8VJ9 - chains H and A of the 4 polymer chains in the assembly; structure by electron microscopy, 3.30 A resolution.

# Chain H
Name: Fab7 heavy chain
Organism: synthetic construct
Amino-acid sequence (240 residues; each row starts with the number of its first residue):
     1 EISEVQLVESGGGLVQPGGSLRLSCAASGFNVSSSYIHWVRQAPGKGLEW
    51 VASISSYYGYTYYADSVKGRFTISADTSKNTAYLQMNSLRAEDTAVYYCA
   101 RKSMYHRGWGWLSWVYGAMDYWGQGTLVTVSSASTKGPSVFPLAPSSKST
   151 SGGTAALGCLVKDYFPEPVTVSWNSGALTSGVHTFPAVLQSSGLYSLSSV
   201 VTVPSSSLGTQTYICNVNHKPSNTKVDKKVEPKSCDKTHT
Disordered / not traced: 1-3, 146-153, 175-179, 209-211, 232-240
Disulfides: Cys25-Cys99, Cys159-Cys215

# Chain A
Name: Beta-arrestin-2
Organism: Bos taurus
Notes: fragment: Arrestin3 variant with the C edge loop from Arrestin2 inserted
UniProtKB: P32120 (ARRB2_BOVIN); aligned to UniProt positions 1-389 over residues 1-381 (the alignment contains insertions or deletions, so no single offset holds)
Amino-acid sequence (400 residues; each row starts with the number of its first residue; note: 4 numbers in that range are skipped by the numbering (no residue carries them; nothing is unmodelled there); a row labelled like 330A-330L holds insertion residues (330A, then the next letters in order)):
     1 MGEKPGTRVFKKSSPNCKLTVYLGKRDFVDHLDKVDPVDGVVLVDPDYLK
    51 DRKVFVTLTCAFRYGREDLDVLGLSFRKDLFIANYQAFPPTPNPPRPPTR
   101 LQERLLRKLGQHAHPFFFTIPQNLPCSVTLQPGPEDTGKACGVDFEIRAF
   151 CAKSLEEKSHKRNSVRLVIRKVQFAPEKPGPQPSAETTRHFLMSDRSLHL
   201 EASLDKELYYHGEPLNVNVHVTNNSTKTVKKIKVSVRQYADICLFSTAQY
   251 KCPVAQVEQDDQVSPSSTFCKVYTITPLLSNNREKRGLALDGKLKHEDTN
   301 LASSTIVKEGANKEVLGILVSYRVKVKLVV
330A-330L SRGGLLGDLASS
   335 DVSVELPFVLMHPKPHDHIALPRPQSAVPETDAPVDTNLIEFETNYATDD
   385 DIVFEDFA
Disordered / not traced: 1-6, 65-75, 92-98, 133-139, 156-163, 177-181, 190-196, 245-248, 308-315, 330A-330L, 350-392
Construct notes: insertion (330E-330L); expression tag (382-392)
Curated features (UniProtKB/Swiss-Prot):
  - modified residue: Tyr48 (Phosphotyrosine), Pro176 (Hydroxyproline), Pro181 (Hydroxyproline)

# Interface between chain H and chain A
Contacting residue pairs (36; chain H residue first):
  Asn31(H) - Glu213(A)
  Asn31(H) - Pro214(A)
  Ser33(H) - Gly212(A)
  Ser33(H) - Leu278(A)
  Ser56(H) - Ser280(A)
  Tyr57(H) - His211(A)  hydrogen bond
  Tyr57(H) - Gly212(A)
  Tyr57(H) - Leu279(A)  hydrogen bond (backbone-backbone)
  Tyr57(H) - Ser280(A)  hydrogen bond (backbone-backbone)
  Tyr57(H) - Leu301(A)
  Tyr58(H) - Arg283(A)  hydrogen bond (backbone-side chain)
  Tyr58(H) - Asp298(A)
  Tyr58(H) - Thr299(A)
  Gly59(H) - Ser280(A)
  Tyr60(H) - Asp298(A)  hydrogen bond
  Thr77(H) - Pro214(A)
  Thr77(H) - Thr276(A)
  Ser78(H) - Thr274(A)
  Tyr105(H) - Pro347(A)
  Arg107(H) - Arg170(A)
  Arg107(H) - Glu297(A)  salt bridge
  Gly108(H) - Phe174(A)
  Gly108(H) - Pro349(A)
  Trp109(H) - Asp27(A)
  Trp109(H) - Arg170(A)
  Trp109(H) - Val172(A)
  Trp109(H) - Gln173(A)
  Trp109(H) - Phe174(A)
  Trp109(H) - Asp291(A)
  Trp109(H) - Asn300(A)
  Trp109(H) - His346(A)
  Gly110(H) - His346(A)
  Trp111(H) - His211(A)
  Trp111(H) - Asn300(A)
  Trp111(H) - His346(A)
  Ser113(H) - Asp298(A)
Interface residues without a listed pair, chain H (17 interface residues in all): Trp114
Interface residues without a listed pair, chain A (26 interface residues in all): Pro277, Ser303

# Overview
Chain H and chain A form an interface of 17 and 26 residues respectively, with 5 hydrogen bonds and 1 salt
bridge. Polar contacts include Arg107(H)-Glu297(A), Tyr57(H)-His211(A) and Tyr58(H)-Arg283(A).
Chain H is Fab7 heavy chain (synthetic construct) and chain A is Beta-arrestin-2 (Bos taurus); the structure,
CryoEM structure of human ACKR3 phosphorylated by GRK5 in complex with Arrestin3 variant with the C ..., was
determined by electron microscopy together with 9E82, 8TII, 8TIL, 8TIN and 8TIO from the same study.
